Entry 3FFS (X-ray diffraction, 3.19 A resolution); this record covers chains A and D of the 4 polymer chains in the assembly.

# Chain A (and D)
Protein: Inosine-5-monophosphate dehydrogenase
Source organism: Cryptosporidium parvum
Notes: EC 1.1.1.205; chain D of this document is another copy of the same molecule, construct and numbering; everything in this record applies to it too
Reference sequence: Q8T6T2 (Q8T6T2_CRYPV); residues 1-400 here = UniProt positions 1-400
Sequence (400 residues; numbered 1 to 400; the number before each row is that of its first residue):
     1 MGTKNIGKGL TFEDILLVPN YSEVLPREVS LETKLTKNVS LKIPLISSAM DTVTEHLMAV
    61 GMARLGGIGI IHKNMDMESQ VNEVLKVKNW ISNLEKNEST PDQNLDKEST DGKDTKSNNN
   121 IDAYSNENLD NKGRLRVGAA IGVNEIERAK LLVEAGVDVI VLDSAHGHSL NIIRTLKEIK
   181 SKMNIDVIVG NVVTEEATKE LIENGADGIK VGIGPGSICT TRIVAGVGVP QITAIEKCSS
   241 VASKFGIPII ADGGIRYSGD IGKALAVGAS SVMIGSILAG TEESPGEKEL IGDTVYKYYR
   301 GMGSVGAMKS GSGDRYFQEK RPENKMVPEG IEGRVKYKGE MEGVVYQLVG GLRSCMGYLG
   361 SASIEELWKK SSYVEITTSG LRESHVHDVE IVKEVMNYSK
Not modelled in the structure: 1-2, 92-122, 145, 214-222, 299-333, 380-400 (chain D: 1-2, 92-122, 144, 184, 214-222, 299-333, 379-400)
Swiss-Prot annotation at these positions:
  - active site: C219 (Thioimidate intermediate), R315 (Proton acceptor)
  - binding site (NAD(+)): D163, G212 to G214
  - binding site (K(+)): G214, G216, C219, E383, S384, H385
  - binding site (IMP): S217, D252 to G254, G275, S276, Y299 to G303, E329
What the authors report for this chain:
  - conformationally variable residues (order/disorder transition): S92 to D122, G214 to R222, Y299 to G333

# How chain A and chain D interact
Pairs across the interface (54):
  K4(A) - A266(D)
  K4(A) - W368(D)  hydrogen bond (side chain-backbone)
  K4(A) - S371(D)  hydrogen bond
  K4(A) - S372(D)
  K4(A) - Y373(D)  hydrogen bond (backbone-backbone)
  N5(A) - L10(D)
  N5(A) - Y373(D)
  N5(A) - E375(D)  hydrogen bond
  I6(A) - S372(D)
  I6(A) - Y373(D)  hydrogen bond (backbone-backbone)
  I6(A) - V374(D)  hydrophobic
  G7(A) - V374(D)
  G7(A) - E375(D)  hydrogen bond (backbone-backbone)
  K8(A) - E375(D)
  G9(A) - E375(D)  hydrogen bond (backbone-backbone)
  G9(A) - T377(D)
  D14(A) - T377(D)  hydrogen bond
  A165(A) - Y358(D)  hydrophobic
  H166(A) - P19(D)
  H166(A) - N20(D)  hydrogen bond (side chain-backbone)
  H166(A) - S22(D)
  H166(A) - Y358(D)  hydrogen bond (side chain-backbone)
  H168(A) - N20(D)
  H168(A) - Y21(D)
  H168(A) - S22(D)  hydrogen bond (backbone-backbone)
  S169(A) - S22(D)
  L170(A) - Y21(D)
  L170(A) - S22(D)  hydrogen bond (backbone-backbone)
  N171(A) - L25(D)
  V193(A) - P19(D)  hydrophobic
  T194(A) - V18(D)
  T194(A) - P19(D)
  I223(A) - Y257(D)
  I223(A) - G259(D)  hydrogen bond (backbone-backbone)
  V224(A) - S258(D)
  V224(A) - G259(D)  hydrogen bond (backbone-backbone)
  A225(A) - G259(D)
  A225(A) - C355(D)
  A225(A) - Y358(D)  hydrophobic
  G226(A) - L16(D)
  G226(A) - L17(D)  hydrogen bond (backbone-backbone)
  G226(A) - G259(D)
  G226(A) - K263(D)
  V227(A) - L17(D)
  V227(A) - P19(D)  hydrophobic
  V227(A) - Y358(D)  hydrophobic
  V227(A) - L359(D)  hydrophobic
  G228(A) - L16(D)
  G228(A) - L17(D)  hydrogen bond (backbone-backbone)
  G228(A) - V374(D)
  V229(A) - V18(D)  hydrophobic
  V229(A) - V374(D)  hydrophobic
  P230(A) - V374(D)
  P230(A) - I376(D)  hydrophobic
Also at the interface, not in a pair above, chain A (26 interface residues in all): I173, E200, I213
Also at the interface, not in a pair above, chain D (28 interface residues in all): G351, G357, L367

# Overview
26 residues of chain A face 28 of chain D across their interface; the contacts include 16 hydrogen bonds.
Among the polar pairs are K4(A)-W368(D), K4(A)-S371(D) and N5(A)-E375(D). From the paper: conformational
variability at S92(A), G214(A) and Y299(A).
Chain A and chain D are both Inosine-5-monophosphate dehydrogenase (Cryptosporidium parvum); the structure,
The Crystal Structure of Cryptosporidium parvum Inosine-5'-Monophosphate Dehydrogenase, was determined by
X-ray diffraction together with 3KHJ from the same study.
